PDB entry 7AF5 | electron microscopy, 2.96 A resolution | chains 1 and N of the 9 polymer chains in the assembly

== Chain 1 ==
Molecule: 16SrRNA (head domain of the 30S ribosome)
Source organism: Escherichia coli
Sequence (1541 nucleotides; row label = number of the first residue in the row):
     1 AAAUUGAAGA GUUUGAUCAU GGCUCAGAUU GAACGCUGGC GGCAGGCCUA ACACAUGCAA
    61 GUCGAACGGU AACAGGAAGA AGCUUGCUUC UUUGCUGACG AGUGGCGGAC GGGUGAGUAA
   121 UGUCUGGGAA ACUGCCUGAU GGAGGGGGAU AACUACUGGA AACGGUAGCU AAUACCGCAU
   181 AACGUCGCAA GACCAAAGAG GGGGACCUUC GGGCCUCUUG CCAUCGGAUG UGCCCAGAUG
   241 GGAUUAGCUA GUAGGUGGGG UAACGGCUCA CCUAGGCGAC GAUCCCUAGC UGGUCUGAGA
   301 GGAUGACCAG CCACACUGGA ACUGAGACAC GGUCCAGACU CCUACGGGAG GCAGCAGUGG
   361 GGAAUAUUGC ACAAUGGGCG CAAGCCUGAU GCAGCCAUGC CGCGUGUAUG AAGAAGGCCU
   421 UCGGGUUGUA AAGUACUUUC AGCGGGGAGG AAGGGAGUAA AGUUAAUACC UUUGCUCAUU
   481 GACGUUACCC GCAGAAGAAG CACCGGCUAA CUCCGUGCCA GCAGCCXCGG UAAUACGGAG
   541 GGUGCAAGCG UUAAUCGGAA UUACUGGGCG UAAAGCGCAC GCAGGCGGUU UGUUAAGUCA
   601 GAUGUGAAAU CCCCGGGCUC AACCUGGGAA CUGCAUCUGA UACUGGCAAG CUUGAGUCUC
   661 GUAGAGGGGG GUAGAAUUCC AGGUGUAGCG GUGAAAUGCG UAGAGAUCUG GAGGAAUACC
   721 GGUGGCGAAG GCGGCCCCCU GGACGAAGAC UGACGCUCAG GUGCGAAAGC GUGGGGAGCA
   781 AACAGGAUUA GAUACCCUGG UAGUCCACGC CGUAAACGAU GUCGACUUGG AGGUUGUGCC
   841 CUUGAGGCGU GGCUUCCGGA GCUAACGCGU UAAGUCGACC GCCUGGGGAG UACGGCCGCA
   901 AGGUUAAAAC UCAAAUGAAU UGACGGGGGC CCGCACAAGC GGUGGAGCAU GUGGUUUAAU
   961 UCGAUGXAAC GCGAAGAACC UUACCUGGUC UUGACAUCCA CGGAAGUUUU CAGAGAUGAG
  1021 AAUGUGCCUU CGGGAACCGU GAGACAGGUG CUGCAUGGCU GUCGUCAGCU CGUGUUGUGA
  1081 AAUGUUGGGU UAAGUCCCGC AACGAGCGCA ACCCUUAUCC UUUGUUGCCA GCGGUCCGGC
  1141 CGGGAACUCA AAGGAGACUG CCAGUGAUAA ACUGGAGGAA GGUGGGGAUG ACGUCAAGUC
  1201 AUCAUGGCCC UUACGACCAG GGCUACACAC GUGCUACAAU GGCGCAUACA AAGAGAAGCG
  1261 ACCUCGCGAG AGCAAGCGGA CCUCAUAAAG UGCGUCGUAG UCCGGAUUGG AGUCUGCAAC
  1321 UCGACUCCAU GAAGUCGGAA UCGCUAGUAA UCGUGGAUCA GAAUGCCACG GUGAAUACGU
  1381 UCCCGGCCUU GUACACACCG CCCGUXACAC CAUGGGAGUG GGUUGCAAAA GAAGUAGGUA
  1441 GCUUAACCUU CGGGAGGGCG CUUACCACUU UGUGAUUCAU GACUGGGGUG AAGUCGUAAC
  1501 AAGGUAACCG UAGGGGAACC UGCGGUUGGA UCACCUCCUU A
Disordered / not traced: 1-930, 1387-1541
Modified positions: PSU (pseudouridine-5'-monophosphate) at position 516, G7M (N7-methyl-guanosine-5'-monophosphate) at position 527, 2MG (2N-methylguanosine-5'-monophosphate) at position 966, 5MC (5-methylcytidine-5'-monophosphate) at position 967, 2MG (2N-methylguanosine-5'-monophosphate) at position 1207, 4OC (4n,o2'-methylcytidine-5'-monophosphate) at position 1401, 5MC (5-methylcytidine-5'-monophosphate) at position 1406, UR3 (3-methyluridine-5'-monophoshate) at position 1497, 2MG (2N-methylguanosine-5'-monophosphate) at position 1515, MA6 (6N-dimethyladenosine-5'-monophoshate) at position 1517, MA6 (6N-dimethyladenosine-5'-monophoshate) at position 1518
Metal / ion sites: Mg2+ site 1 near C934 (its only coordinating residue here); Mg2+ site 2: A935, G1343; Mg2+ site 3 near A937 (its only coordinating residue here); Mg2+ site 4: G944, G945; Mg2+ site 5 near C972 (its only coordinating residue here); Mg2+ site 6: G976, C1359; Mg2+ site 7 near C980 (its only coordinating residue here); Mg2+ site 8: G993, G1041; Mg2+ site 9: C1054, A1197, G1198; Mg2+ site 10: C1054, A1197; Mg2+ site 11 near C1066 (its only coordinating residue here); Mg2+ site 12: U1085, G1099; 15 more Mg2+ sites not listed

== Chain N ==
Protein: 30S ribosomal protein S14
Source organism: Escherichia coli
UniProtKB: C3SR07 (C3SR07_ECOLX); residue numbers follow UniProt; this construct covers 1-101
Chain sequence (101 residues; row label = number of the first residue in the row):
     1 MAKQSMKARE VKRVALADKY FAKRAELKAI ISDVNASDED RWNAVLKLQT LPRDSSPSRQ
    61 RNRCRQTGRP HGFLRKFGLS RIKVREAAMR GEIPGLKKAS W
Disordered / not traced: 1

== Chain 1 / chain N interface ==
Pairs across the interface (77):
  G973(1) with Arg69(N), hydrogen bond to the sugar; Arg81(N), hydrogen bond to the phosphate
  A974(1) with Arg69(N), salt bridge to the phosphate; His71(N), hydrogen bond to the sugar; Arg81(N), salt bridge to the phosphate
  A975(1) with Gly72(N), sugar contact
  G976(1) with His71(N), salt bridge to the phosphate; Gly72(N), hydrogen bond to the phosphate
  A977(1) with Arg61(N), salt bridge to the phosphate; His71(N), phosphate contact
  C979(1) with Arg53(N), sugar contact; Ser58(N), hydrogen bond to the base; Arg59(N), hydrogen bond to the base
  C980(1) with Arg13(N), hydrogen bond to the phosphate; Ser58(N), base contact; Arg59(N), hydrogen bond to the sugar
  U981(1) with Arg9(N), salt bridge to the phosphate; Arg13(N), salt bridge to the phosphate; Arg61(N), hydrogen bond to the sugar; Arg63(N), phosphate contact
  U982(1) with Arg63(N), salt bridge to the phosphate
  A983(1) with Met6(N), phosphate contact; Arg9(N), salt bridge to the phosphate
  A994(1) with Ser5(N), base contact; Ala8(N), sugar contact
  C995(1) with Ala8(N), sugar contact
  U1007(1) with Lys19(N), salt bridge to the phosphate
  U1008(1) with Lys23(N), salt bridge to the phosphate
  G1048(1) with Lys3(N), phosphate contact; Gln4(N), hydrogen bond to the phosphate
  U1049(1) with Ala2(N), base contact; Lys3(N), sugar contact
  C1059(1) with Arg85(N), hydrogen bond to the phosphate
  U1060(1) with Arg85(N), salt bridge to the phosphate
  C1114(1) with Ser100(N), hydrogen bond to the sugar
  U1115(1) with Ser100(N), sugar contact; Trp101(N), hydrogen bond to the sugar
  G1186(1) with Trp101(N), hydrogen bond to the base
  G1187(1) with Ser100(N), hydrogen bond to the base; Trp101(N), sugar contact
  A1188(1) with Lys98(N), phosphate contact; Ser100(N), sugar contact
  U1189(1) with Lys98(N), salt bridge to the phosphate
  U1202(1) with Thr67(N), hydrogen bond to the sugar; Arg69(N), hydrogen bond to the sugar; Ile82(N), base contact; Lys83(N), hydrogen bond to the base
  C1203(1) with Ala2(N), phosphate contact; Lys83(N), sugar contact
  A1216(1) with Lys3(N), salt bridge to the phosphate; Ser5(N), hydrogen bond to the phosphate
  C1217(1) with Ser5(N), phosphate contact; Arg9(N), salt bridge to the phosphate
  C1218(1) with Lys12(N), salt bridge to the phosphate
  A1219(1) with Arg53(N), salt bridge to the phosphate
  G1220(1) with Arg53(N), salt bridge to the phosphate
  A1257(1) with Phe21(N), stacking on the base
  G1316(1) with Lys28(N), salt bridge to the phosphate; Ser56(N), phosphate contact; Ser58(N), phosphate contact
  C1317(1) with Arg24(N), salt bridge to the phosphate; Lys28(N), salt bridge to the phosphate; Gln49(N), sugar contact; Arg53(N), hydrogen bond to the base; Ser56(N), hydrogen bond to the phosphate; Pro57(N), phosphate contact; Arg59(N), base contact
  U1358(1) with Phe73(N), sugar contact; Leu74(N), phosphate contact; Arg75(N), hydrogen bond to the phosphate
  C1359(1) with Asn62(N), hydrogen bond to the phosphate; Phe73(N), phosphate contact; Arg75(N), salt bridge to the phosphate
  A1360(1) with Ser58(N), base contact; Arg75(N), salt bridge to the phosphate
  A1368(1) with Trp101(N), phosphate contact
  C1369(1) with Trp101(N), hydrogen bond to the phosphate
Also at the interface, not in a pair above, chain 1 (42 interface residues in all): G1047, G1050, A1357
Also at the interface, not in a pair above, chain N (42 interface residues in all): Asp18, Leu48, Gln60, Pro70, Lys76

== Summary ==
The chain 1/chain N interface involves 42 residues from each chain, with 24 hydrogen bonds, 22 salt bridges
and 1 aromatic stacking contact. Polar pairs include C979(1)-Ser58(N), C979(1)-Arg59(N) and
G1186(1)-Trp101(N). A935(1) and G1343(1) coordinate Mg2+ site 2. G944(1) and G945(1) form the Mg2+ site 4.
Here chain 1 is 16SrRNA (head domain of the 30S ribosome) and chain N is 30S ribosomal protein S14, both from
Escherichia coli. Entry 7AF5 (Bacterial 30S ribosomal subunit assembly complex state I (head domain)) was
determined by electron microscopy (same publication as 7AF3, 7AF8, 7AFA, 7AFD, 7AFH, 7AFI and 17 further
entries).
